1Y1V - chains B and C of the 13 polymer chains in the assembly; structure by X-ray diffraction, 3.80 A resolution.

Chain B:
Protein: DNA-directed RNA polymerase II 140 kDa polypeptide
From: Saccharomyces cerevisiae
Notes: EC 2.7.7.6
UniProt: P08518 (RPB2_YEAST); residues 1-1224 here = UniProt positions 1-1224
Amino-acid sequence (1224 residues; row label = number of the first residue in the row):
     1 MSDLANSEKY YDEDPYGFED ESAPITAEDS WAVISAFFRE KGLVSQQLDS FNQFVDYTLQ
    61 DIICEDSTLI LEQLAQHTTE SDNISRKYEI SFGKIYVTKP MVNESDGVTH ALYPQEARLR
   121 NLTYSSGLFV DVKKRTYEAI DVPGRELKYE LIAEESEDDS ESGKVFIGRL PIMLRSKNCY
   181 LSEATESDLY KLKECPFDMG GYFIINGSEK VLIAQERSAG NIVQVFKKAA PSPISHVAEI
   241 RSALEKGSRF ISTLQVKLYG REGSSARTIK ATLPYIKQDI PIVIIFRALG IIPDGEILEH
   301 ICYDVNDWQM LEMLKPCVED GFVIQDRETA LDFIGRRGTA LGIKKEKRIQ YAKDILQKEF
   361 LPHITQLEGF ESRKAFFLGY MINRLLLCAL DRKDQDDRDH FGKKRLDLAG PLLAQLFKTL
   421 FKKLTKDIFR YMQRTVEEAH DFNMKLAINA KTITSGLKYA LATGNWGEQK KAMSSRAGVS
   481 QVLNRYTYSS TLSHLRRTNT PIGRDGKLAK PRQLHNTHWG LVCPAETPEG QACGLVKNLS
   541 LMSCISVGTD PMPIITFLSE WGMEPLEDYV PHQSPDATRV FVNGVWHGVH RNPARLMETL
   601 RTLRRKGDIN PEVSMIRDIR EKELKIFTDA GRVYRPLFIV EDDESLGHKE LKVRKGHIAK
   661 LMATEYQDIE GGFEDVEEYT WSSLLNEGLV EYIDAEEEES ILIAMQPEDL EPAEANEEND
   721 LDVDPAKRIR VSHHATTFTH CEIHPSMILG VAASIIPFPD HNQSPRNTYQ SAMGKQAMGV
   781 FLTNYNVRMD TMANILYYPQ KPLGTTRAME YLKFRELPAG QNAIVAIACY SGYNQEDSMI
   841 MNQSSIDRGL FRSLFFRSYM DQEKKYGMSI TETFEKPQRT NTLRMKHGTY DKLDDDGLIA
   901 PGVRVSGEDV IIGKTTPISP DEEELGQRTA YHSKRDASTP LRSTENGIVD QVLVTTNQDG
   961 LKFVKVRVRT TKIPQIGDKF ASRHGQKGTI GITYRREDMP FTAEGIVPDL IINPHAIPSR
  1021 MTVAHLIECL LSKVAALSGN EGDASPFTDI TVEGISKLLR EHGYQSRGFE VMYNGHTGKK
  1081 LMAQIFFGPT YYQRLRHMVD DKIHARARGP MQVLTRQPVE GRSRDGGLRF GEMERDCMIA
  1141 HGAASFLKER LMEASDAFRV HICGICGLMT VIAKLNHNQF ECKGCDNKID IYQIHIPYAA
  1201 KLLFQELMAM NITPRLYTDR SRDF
Unresolved in the structure: 1-19, 71-89, 135-163, 336-344, 438-445, 669-677, 716-721, 920-932
Bound ions: Zn2+: Cys-1163, Cys-1166, Cys-1182, Cys-1185
Reported in the primary citation:
  - catalytic residues: Asp-837 (citing earlier work)

Chain C:
Protein: DNA-directed RNA polymerase II 45 kDa polypeptide
From: Saccharomyces cerevisiae
Notes: EC 2.7.7.6
UniProt: P16370 (RPB3_YEAST); residue numbers follow UniProt; this construct covers 1-318
Amino-acid sequence (318 residues; numbered 1 to 318; the number before each row is that of its first residue):
     1 MSEEGPQVKI REASKDNVDF ILSNVDLAMA NSLRRVMIAE IPTLAIDSVE VETNTTVLAD
    61 EFIAHRLGLI PLQSMDIEQL EYSRDCFCED HCDKCSVVLT LQAFGESEST TNVYSKDLVI
   121 VSNLMGRNIG HPIIQDKEGN GVLICKLRKG QELKLTCVAK KGIAKEHAKW GPAAAIEFEY
   181 DPWNKLKHTD YWYEQDSAKE WPQSKNCEYE DPPNEGDPFD YKAQADTFYM NVESVGSIPV
   241 DQVVVRGIDT LQKKVASILL ALTQMDQDKV NFASGDNNTA SNMLGSNEDV MMTGAEQDPY
   301 SNASQMGNTG SGGYDNAW
Unresolved in the structure: 1-2, 269-318
Bound ions: Zn2+: Cys-86, Cys-88, Cys-92

Interface between chain B and chain C:
Residue-residue contacts - 75 pairs, chain B then chain C:
  Tyr-797(B) with Glu-61(C)
  Tyr-798(B) with Phe-62(C), hydrophobic; Arg-66(C), hydrogen bond
  Ser-844(B) with Ala-168(C)
  Asp-847(B) with His-65(C); His-167(C); Ala-168(C)
  Arg-848(B) with His-65(C); Ala-168(C)
  Gly-849(B) with His-65(C)
  Arg-852(B) with His-65(C), hydrogen bond
  Arg-969(B) with Ala-59(C); Asp-60(C), salt bridge; Glu-61(C), salt bridge
  Thr-971(B) with Glu-61(C), hydrogen bond
  Arg-995(B) with Lys-165(C)
  Arg-996(B) with Arg-34(C), hydrogen bond (backbone-side chain); Ala-173(C); Ala-174(C); Ala-175(C); Ile-176(C)
  Glu-997(B) with Arg-34(C); Arg-35(C); Ala-39(C)
  Asp-998(B) with Arg-35(C), salt bridge
  Met-999(B) with Arg-34(C)
  Phe-1001(B) with Asn-31(C); Arg-34(C); Phe-178(C), hydrophobic
  Ala-1003(B) with Glu-177(C); Phe-178(C), hydrogen bond (backbone-backbone); Glu-179(C)
  Glu-1004(B) with Glu-177(C)
  Gly-1005(B) with Ile-176(C)
  Arg-1060(B) with Lys-199(C); Pro-202(C)
  Gly-1063(B) with Pro-202(C)
  Gln-1065(B) with Trp-201(C); Pro-202(C)
  Arg-1067(B) with Trp-192(C); Glu-194(C), salt bridge
  Phe-1069(B) with Trp-201(C)
  Glu-1070(B) with Trp-201(C)
  Tyr-1073(B) with Glu-179(C); Tyr-180(C), hydrophobic
  Gly-1075(B) with Asn-31(C), hydrogen bond (backbone-side chain); Arg-34(C), hydrogen bond (backbone-side chain); Arg-35(C)
  His-1076(B) with Asn-31(C), hydrogen bond (backbone-side chain); Arg-35(C)
  Thr-1077(B) with Leu-27(C); Asn-31(C), hydrogen bond (backbone-side chain)
  Gly-1078(B) with Leu-27(C); Asn-31(C); Phe-178(C); Tyr-180(C)
  Lys-1079(B) with Leu-27(C); Tyr-180(C); His-188(C)
  Lys-1080(B) with Tyr-180(C), hydrogen bond (backbone-side chain); Asp-181(C), hydrogen bond (side chain-backbone); His-188(C); Thr-189(C)
  Leu-1081(B) with His-188(C); Thr-189(C), hydrogen bond (backbone-side chain)
  Met-1082(B) with Lys-187(C); His-188(C); Thr-189(C), hydrogen bond (side chain-backbone); Asp-190(C), hydrogen bond (backbone-backbone)
  Ala-1083(B) with Thr-189(C)
  Gln-1084(B) with Thr-189(C); Asp-190(C), hydrogen bond (side chain-backbone); Tyr-191(C), hydrogen bond (side chain-backbone); Trp-192(C); Trp-201(C)
Also at the interface, not in a pair above, chain B (40 interface residues in all): Asn-786, Ile-948, Tyr-1064, Ser-1066, Val-1071
Also at the interface, not in a pair above, chain C (38 interface residues in all): Ile-38, Val-57, Leu-69, Asn-184, Glu-200

Summary:
40 residues of chain B face 38 of chain C across their interface, with 16 hydrogen bonds and 4 salt bridges.
Among the polar pairs are Arg-969(B)/Asp-60(C), Arg-969(B)/Glu-61(C) and Asp-998(B)/Arg-35(C). Cys-1163(B),
Cys-1166(B), Cys-1182(B) and Cys-1185(B) coordinate Zn2+. From the paper: the catalytic residue Asp-837(B).
Here chain B is DNA-directed RNA polymerase II 140 kDa polypeptide and chain C is DNA-directed RNA polymerase
II 45 kDa polypeptide, both from Saccharomyces cerevisiae. Entry 1Y1V (Refined RNA Polymerase II-TFIIS
complex) was determined by X-ray diffraction together with 1Y1W, 1Y77 and 1Y1Y from the same study.
